7UWE - chains R and J of the 9 polymer chains in the assembly; structure by electron microscopy, 2.90 A resolution.

[Chain R]
Molecule: 18-nt RNA strand
Sequence (18 nucleotides; row label = number of the first residue in the row):
     3 AUUCAAAGCGGAGAGGUA
Unresolved in the structure: 3-10
Ion coordination: Mg2+: A20 (shared with Asp460(J), Asp462(J), Asp464(J) of chain J)

[Chain J]
Name: DNA-directed RNA polymerase subunit beta'
Organism: Escherichia coli
Notes: EC 2.7.7.6
UniProt: P0A8T7 (RPOC_ECOLI); numbering as in UniProt (aligned over 1-1407)
Sequence (1407 residues; numbered 1 to 1407; the number before each row is that of its first residue):
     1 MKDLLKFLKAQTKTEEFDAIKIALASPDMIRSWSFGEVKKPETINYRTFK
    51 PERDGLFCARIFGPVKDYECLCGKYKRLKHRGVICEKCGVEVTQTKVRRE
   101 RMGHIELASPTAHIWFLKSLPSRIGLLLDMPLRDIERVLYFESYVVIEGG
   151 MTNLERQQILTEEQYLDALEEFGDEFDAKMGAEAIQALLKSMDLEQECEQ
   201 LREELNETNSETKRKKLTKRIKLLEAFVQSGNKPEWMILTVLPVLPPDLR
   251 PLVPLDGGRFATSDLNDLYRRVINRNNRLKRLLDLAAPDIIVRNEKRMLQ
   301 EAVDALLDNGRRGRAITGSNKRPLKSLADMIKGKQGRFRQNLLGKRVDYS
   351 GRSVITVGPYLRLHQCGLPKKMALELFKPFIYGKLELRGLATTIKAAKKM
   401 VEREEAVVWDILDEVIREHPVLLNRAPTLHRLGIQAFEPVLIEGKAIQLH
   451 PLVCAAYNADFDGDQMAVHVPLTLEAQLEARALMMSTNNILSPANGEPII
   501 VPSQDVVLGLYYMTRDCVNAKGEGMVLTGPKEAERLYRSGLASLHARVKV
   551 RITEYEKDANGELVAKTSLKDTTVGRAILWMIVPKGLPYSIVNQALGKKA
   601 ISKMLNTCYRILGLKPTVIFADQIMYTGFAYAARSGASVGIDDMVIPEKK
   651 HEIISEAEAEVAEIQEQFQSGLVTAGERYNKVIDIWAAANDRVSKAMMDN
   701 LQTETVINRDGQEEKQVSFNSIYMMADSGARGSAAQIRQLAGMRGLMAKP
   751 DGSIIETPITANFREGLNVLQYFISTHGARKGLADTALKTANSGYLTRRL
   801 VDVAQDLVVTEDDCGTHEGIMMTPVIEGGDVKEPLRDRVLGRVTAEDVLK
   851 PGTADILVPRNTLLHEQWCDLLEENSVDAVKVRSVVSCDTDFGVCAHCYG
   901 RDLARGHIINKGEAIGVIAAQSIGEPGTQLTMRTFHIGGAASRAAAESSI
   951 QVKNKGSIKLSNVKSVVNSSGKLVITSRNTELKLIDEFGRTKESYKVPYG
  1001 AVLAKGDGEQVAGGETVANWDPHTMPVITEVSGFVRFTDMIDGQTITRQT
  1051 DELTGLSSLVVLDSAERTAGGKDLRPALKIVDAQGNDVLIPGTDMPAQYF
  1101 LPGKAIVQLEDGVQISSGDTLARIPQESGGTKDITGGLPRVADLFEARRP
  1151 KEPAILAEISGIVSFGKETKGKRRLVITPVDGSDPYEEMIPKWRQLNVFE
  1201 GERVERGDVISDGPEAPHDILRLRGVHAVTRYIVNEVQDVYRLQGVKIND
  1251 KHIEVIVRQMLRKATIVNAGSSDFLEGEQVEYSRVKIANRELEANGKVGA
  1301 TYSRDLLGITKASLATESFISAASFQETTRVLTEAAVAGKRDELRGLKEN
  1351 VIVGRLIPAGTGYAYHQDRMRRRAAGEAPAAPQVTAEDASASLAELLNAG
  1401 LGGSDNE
Unresolved in the structure: 1-15, 934-947, 1052-1056, 1127-1135, 1374-1407
Ion coordination: Zn2+ site 1: Cys70, Cys72, Gly73, Lys74; Mg2+: Asp460, Asp462, Asp464 (shared with A20(R) of chain R); Zn2+ site 2: Cys814, Cys888, Cys895, Cys898
Swiss-Prot annotation at these positions:
  - binding site (Zn(2+)): Cys70, Cys72, Cys85, Cys88, Cys814, Cys888, Cys895, Cys898
  - binding site (Mg(2+)): Asp460, Asp462, Asp464
  - modified residue: Lys983 (N6-acetyllysine)
  - mutagenesis: Gln504 (Q504P: Resistant to antibiotics salinamide A and B), Asn690 (N690D: Resistant to antibiotics salinamide A and B), Met697 (M697V: Resistant to antibiotics salinamide A and B), Ala735 (A735T: Resistant to antibiotics salinamide A and B), Arg738 (R738C/H/P/S: Resistant to antibiotics salinamide A and B), Ala748 (A748E: Resistant to antibiotics salinamide A and B), Pro758 (P758S/T: Resistant to antibiotics salinamide A and B), Phe763 (F763C: Resistant to antibiotics salinamide A and B), Ser775 (S775A: Resistant to antibiotics salinamide A and B), Ala779 (A779T/V: Resistant to antibiotics salinamide A and B), Arg780 (R780C: Resistant to antibiotics salinamide A and B), Gly782 (G782A/C: Resistant to antibiotics salinamide A and B), 1 further mutagenesis entry in UniProt

[Interface between chain R and chain J]
Pairs across the interface (6; chain R residue first):
  C11(R) - Asp256(J)  phosphate contact
  G12(R) - Ala261(J)  base contact
  A14(R) - Arg322(J)  hydrogen bond to the sugar
  A20(R) - Arg425(J)  hydrogen bond to the sugar
  A20(R) - Asp462(J)  phosphate contact
  A20(R) - Asp464(J)  hydrogen bond to the sugar
Interface residues without a listed pair, chain R (6 interface residues in all): G13, U19
Interface residues without a listed pair, chain J (11 interface residues in all): Val253, Pro254, Leu255, Asp460, Gly463

[Summary]
Chain R and chain J form an interface of 6 and 11 residues respectively; the contacts include 3 hydrogen
bonds. Polar contacts include A14(R)-Arg322(J), A20(R)-Arg425(J) and A20(R)-Asp464(J). Curated annotation
(UniProt) lists 8 Zn2+-binding residues, 3 Mg2+-binding residues and 13 mutagenesis sites on chain J.
Chain R is an 18-nt RNA strand and chain J is DNA-directed RNA polymerase subunit beta' (Escherichia coli);
the structure, CryoEM Structure of E. coli Transcription-Coupled Ribonucleotide Excision Repair (TC-RER)
complex, was determined by electron microscopy, deposited together with 7UWH.
